7WV9 - chains B and C of the 5 polymer chains in the assembly; structure by electron microscopy, 3.36 A resolution.

# Chain B
Protein: Guanine nucleotide-binding protein G(I)/G(S)/G(T) subunit beta-1
Source organism: Homo sapiens
Reference sequence: P62873 (GBB1_HUMAN); residues 2-340 here = UniProt positions 2-340
Sequence (359 residues; each row starts with the number of its first residue; numbers below 1 keep their minus sign (Met-18 is residue -18)):
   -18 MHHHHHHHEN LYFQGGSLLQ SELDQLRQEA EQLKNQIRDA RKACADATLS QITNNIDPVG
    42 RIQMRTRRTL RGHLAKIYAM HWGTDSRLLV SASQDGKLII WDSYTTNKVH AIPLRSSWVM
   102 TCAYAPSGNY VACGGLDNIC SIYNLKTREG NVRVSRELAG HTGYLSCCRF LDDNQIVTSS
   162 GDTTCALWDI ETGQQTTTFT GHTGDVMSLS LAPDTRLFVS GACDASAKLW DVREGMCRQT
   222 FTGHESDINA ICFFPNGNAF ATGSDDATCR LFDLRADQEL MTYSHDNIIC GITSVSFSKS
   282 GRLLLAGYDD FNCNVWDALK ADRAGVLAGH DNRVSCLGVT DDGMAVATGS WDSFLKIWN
Not modelled in the structure: -18 to 2
Sequence notes: initiating methionine (-18); expression tag (-17 to 1)
Swiss-Prot annotation at these positions:
  - modified residue: Ser2 (N-acetylserine), His266 (Phosphohistidine)
  - natural variant: Leu30 (L30F: In MRD42; uncertain significance), Arg52 (R52G: In MRD42), Gly64 (G64V: In MRD42), Asp76 (D76E: In MRD42; D76G: In MRD42), Gly77 (G77S: In MRD42), Lys78 (K78R: In MRD42), Ile80 (I80N: In MRD42; I80T: In MRD42), His91 (H91R: In MRD42; uncertain significance), Ala92 (A92T: In MRD42), Pro94 (P94S: In MRD42), Leu95 (L95P: In MRD42), Arg96 (R96L: In MRD42), 5 further natural variant entries in UniProt

# Chain C
Protein: Guanine nucleotide-binding protein G(I)/G(S)/G(O) subunit gamma-2
Source organism: Homo sapiens
Reference sequence: P59768 (GBG2_HUMAN); residue numbers follow UniProt; this construct covers 1-71
Sequence (71 residues; numbered 1 to 71; the number before each row is that of its first residue):
     1 MASNNTASIA QARKLVEQLK MEANIDRIKV SKAAADLMAY CEAHAKEDPL LTPVPASENP
    61 FREKKFFCAI L
Not modelled in the structure: 1-6, 64-71
Swiss-Prot annotation at these positions:
  - modified residue: Ala2 (N-acetylalanine), Cys68 (Cysteine methyl ester)
  - lipidation: Cys68 (S-geranylgeranyl cysteine)

# Interface between chain B and chain C
Pairs across the interface - 57 pairs, chain B then chain C:
  Glu3(B) - Ile9(C)
  Leu4(B) - Ser8(C)
  Leu7(B) - Ile9(C)  hydrophobic
  Leu7(B) - Ala12(C)  hydrophobic
  Leu7(B) - Arg13(C)
  Leu14(B) - Val16(C)
  Leu14(B) - Leu19(C)  hydrophobic
  Leu14(B) - Lys20(C)
  Lys15(B) - Leu15(C)
  Gln17(B) - Ala23(C)
  Ile18(B) - Leu19(C)  hydrophobic
  Ile18(B) - Ala23(C)  hydrophobic
  Cys25(B) - Lys29(C)
  Asp27(B) - Lys29(C)  salt bridge
  Asp27(B) - Val30(C)
  Leu30(B) - Ala34(C)  hydrophobic
  Ile33(B) - Met38(C)
  Val40(B) - Leu51(C)  hydrophobic
  Arg49(B) - Phe61(C)  hydrogen bond (side chain-backbone)
  Arg49(B) - Arg62(C)
  Arg49(B) - Glu63(C)
  Ser84(B) - Phe61(C)
  Tyr85(B) - Phe61(C)
  Met217(B) - Met21(C)  hydrophobic
  Cys218(B) - Gln18(C)
  Arg219(B) - Glu22(C)
  Gln220(B) - Glu22(C)
  Phe235(B) - Leu37(C)  hydrophobic
  Phe235(B) - Tyr40(C)  hydrophobic
  Pro236(B) - Tyr40(C)
  Asn237(B) - Tyr40(C)
  Asp254(B) - Ala33(C)
  Arg256(B) - Arg27(C)
  Arg256(B) - Ile28(C)  hydrogen bond (backbone-backbone)
  Arg256(B) - Asp36(C)  salt bridge
  Ala257(B) - Val30(C)  hydrophobic
  Asp258(B) - Arg27(C)  salt bridge
  Ser279(B) - Leu50(C)
  Lys280(B) - Tyr40(C)
  Lys280(B) - His44(C)  hydrogen bond
  Lys280(B) - Glu47(C)
  Lys280(B) - Asp48(C)
  Ser281(B) - Tyr40(C)
  Ser281(B) - Cys41(C)  hydrogen bond (backbone-side chain)
  Ser281(B) - His44(C)
  Ser281(B) - Asp48(C)
  Gly282(B) - Cys41(C)
  Arg283(B) - Leu51(C)
  Leu284(B) - Leu50(C)  hydrophobic
  Asp323(B) - Glu47(C)
  Gly324(B) - Pro49(C)
  Met325(B) - Leu50(C)
  Met325(B) - Glu58(C)
  Met325(B) - Pro60(C)  hydrophobic
  Ala326(B) - Phe61(C)  hydrophobic
  Val327(B) - Leu50(C)  hydrophobic
  Asn340(B) - Phe61(C)
Interface residues without a listed pair, chain B (48 interface residues in all): Arg8, Ala11, Arg22, Ala26, Ala28, Thr34, Ile43, Ala240, Leu300, Ile338
Interface residues without a listed pair, chain C (36 interface residues in all): Ile25, Ser31

# Summary
The interface between chain B and chain C involves 48 residues on one side and 36 on the other, with 4
hydrogen bonds and 3 salt bridges. Polar pairs include Asp27(B)-Lys29(C), Arg256(B)-Asp36(C) and
Asp258(B)-Arg27(C).
Here chain B is Guanine nucleotide-binding protein G(I)/G(S)/G(T) subunit beta-1 and chain C is Guanine
nucleotide-binding protein G(I)/G(S)/G(O) subunit gamma-2, both from Homo sapiens. Entry 7WV9 (Allosteric
modulator ZCZ011 binding to CP55940-bound cannabinoid receptor 1 in complex with Gi protein) was determined by
electron microscopy, deposited together with 7FEE.
